PDB entry 2RIA | X-ray diffraction, 1.80 A resolution | chains B and C of the 3 polymer chains in the assembly

[Chain B (and C)]
Name: Pulmonary surfactant-associated protein D
Organism: Homo sapiens
Notes: fragment: neck and carbohydrate recognition domain; chain C of this document is another copy of the same molecule, construct and numbering; everything in this record applies to it too
UniProt: P35247 (SFTPD_HUMAN); residues 203-355 here correspond to UniProt positions 223-375 (UniProt number = residue number + 20)
Sequence (160 residues; numbered 196 to 355; the number before each row is that of its first residue):
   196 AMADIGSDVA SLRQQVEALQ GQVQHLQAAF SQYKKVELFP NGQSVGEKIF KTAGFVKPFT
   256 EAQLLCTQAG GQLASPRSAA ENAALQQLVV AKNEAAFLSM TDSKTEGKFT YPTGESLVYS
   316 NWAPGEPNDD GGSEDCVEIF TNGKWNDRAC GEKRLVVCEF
Disordered / not traced: 196-209
Sequence notes: expression tag (196-202)
Disulfide bonds: Cys261-Cys353, Cys331-Cys345
Bound ions: Ca2+ site 1: Asp297, Glu301, Asp324, Glu329, Asp330; Ca2+ site 2: Glu301, Asp330; Ca2+ site 3: Glu321, Asn323, Glu329, Asn341, Asp342 (together with D-glycero-alpha-D-manno-heptopyranose)
Residues lining bound ligands: D-glycero-alpha-D-manno-heptopyranose (289): Glu321, Asn323, Asp325, Glu329, Asn341, Asp342, Arg343

[Interface between chain B and chain C]
Residue-residue contacts (36):
  Gln210(B) - Val211(C)
  Leu214(B) - Val211(C)
  Leu214(B) - Leu214(C)  hydrophobic
  Leu214(B) - Gln215(C)
  Leu214(B) - Val218(C)  hydrophobic
  Gln217(B) - Val218(C)
  Gln217(B) - Gln222(C)  hydrogen bond
  Val218(B) - Val218(C)  hydrophobic
  Leu221(B) - Leu221(C)  hydrophobic
  Ala224(B) - Phe225(C)  hydrophobic
  Phe225(B) - Phe225(C)
  Gln227(B) - Glu242(C)  hydrogen bond (side chain-backbone)
  Gln227(B) - Ile244(C)
  Gln227(B) - Phe355(C)  hydrogen bond (side chain-backbone)
  Tyr228(B) - Phe225(C)  hydrophobic
  Tyr228(B) - Tyr228(C)  hydrogen bond (backbone-side chain)
  Tyr228(B) - Lys229(C)  hydrogen bond
  Tyr228(B) - Glu232(C)
  Tyr228(B) - Leu233(C)
  Tyr228(B) - Ile244(C)
  Lys230(B) - Ala264(C)
  Lys230(B) - Gly265(C)
  Lys230(B) - Phe355(C)
  Val231(B) - Glu232(C)
  Val231(B) - Ile244(C)  hydrophobic
  Val231(B) - Lys246(C)  hydrogen bond (backbone-side chain)
  Val231(B) - Phe355(C)  hydrophobic
  Glu232(B) - Tyr228(C)  hydrogen bond
  Glu232(B) - Glu232(C)
  Glu232(B) - Lys246(C)
  Phe234(B) - Lys246(C)  hydrogen bond (backbone-side chain)
  Phe234(B) - Ala248(C)  hydrophobic
  Phe234(B) - Ala264(C)  hydrophobic
  Phe234(B) - Cys353(C)  hydrophobic
  Phe234(B) - Phe355(C)  hydrophobic
  Pro235(B) - Ala248(C)  hydrophobic
Interface residues without a listed pair, chain B (15 interface residues in all): Lys287
Interface residues without a listed pair, chain C (25 interface residues in all): Gln219, Lys243, Thr247, Phe250, Leu260, Val351

[Overview]
Chain B and chain C form an interface of 15 and 25 residues respectively, with 8 hydrogen bonds. Polar
contacts include Gln217(B)-Gln222(C), Gln227(B)-Glu242(C) and Gln227(B)-Phe355(C). Chain B binds
D-glycero-alpha-D-manno-heptopyranose. The Ca2+ site 1 is built by Asp297(B), Glu301(B), Asp324(B), Glu329(B)
and Asp330(B).
Chain B and chain C are both Pulmonary surfactant-associated protein D (Homo sapiens); the structure, Crystal
structure of the trimeric neck and carbohydrate recognition domain of human surfactant protein D in ..., was
determined by X-ray diffraction together with 2RIB, 2RIC, 2RID and 2RIE from the same study.
